PDB entry 2X2O | X-ray diffraction, 1.13 A resolution | chain A

[Chain A]
Protein: Nrdi protein
Source organism: Bacillus cereus
Reference sequence: Q81G57 (Q81G57_BACCR); residues 1-119 here = UniProt positions 1-119
Sequence (119 residues; each row starts with the number of its first residue):
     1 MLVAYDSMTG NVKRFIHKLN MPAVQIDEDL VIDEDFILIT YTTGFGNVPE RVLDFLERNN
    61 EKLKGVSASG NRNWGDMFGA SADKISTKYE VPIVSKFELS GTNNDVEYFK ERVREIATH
Unresolved in the structure: 118-119
Ion coordination: Zn2+ site 1: His17, Glu98 (together with cacodylate ion); Zn2+ site 2: Glu50, Asp54; Zn2+ site 3: Glu57, Asp76
Ligand contacts: FMN (flavin mononucleotide): Asp6, Ser7, Met8, Thr9, Gly10, Asn11, Val12, Tyr41, Thr42, Thr43, Gly44, Phe45, Gly46, Ser69, Gly70, Asn71, Trp74, Met77, Phe78, Gly79, Leu99

[Summary]
Ligands of chain A: flavin mononucleotide. His17 and Glu98 coordinate Zn2+ site 1. Glu50 and Asp54 coordinate
Zn2+ site 2.
Chain A is Nrdi protein (Bacillus cereus); the structure, The flavoprotein NrdI from Bacillus cereus with the
initially oxidized FMN cofactor in an intermediate radiation ..., was determined by X-ray diffraction,
deposited together with 2X2P.
